Entry 3ZOX (X-ray diffraction, 2.10 A resolution); this record covers chain A.

[Chain A]
Name: Cytochrome C-552
Organism: Nitrosomonas europaea
Notes: EC 1.7.2.2
Reference sequence: P95339 (CY552_NITEU); residues 1-81 here correspond to UniProt positions 23-103 (UniProt number = residue number + 22)
Amino-acid sequence (80 residues; numbered 1 to 81; 1 number in that range is skipped by the numbering (no residue carries it; nothing is unmodelled there); the number before each row is that of its first residue):
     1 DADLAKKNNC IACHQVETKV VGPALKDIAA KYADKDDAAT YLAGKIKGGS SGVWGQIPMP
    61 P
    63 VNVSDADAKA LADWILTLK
Swiss-Prot annotation at these positions:
  - binding site (heme c): C10, C13, H14, M59
Covalent attachments: heme c (HEC) linked to C10, C13
Metal / ion sites: heme c Fe: H14, M59
Small-molecule neighbours: heme c (HEC): N8, N9, H14, V21, G22, P23, I28, Y32, Y41, L42, K45, I46, S50, S51, G52, V53, W54, G55, I57, P58, M59, P60, V63, L73, I77
What the authors report for this chain:
  - conformationally variable residues (loop rearrangement): V65

[Overview]
Covalently linked heme c: at C10. The heme c Fe site is built by H14 and M59. UniProt lists 4 heme c-binding
residues. The paper reports conformational variability at V65.
Chain A is Cytochrome C-552 (Nitrosomonas europaea); the structure, Crystal Structure of N64Del Mutant of
Nitrosomonas europaea Cytochrome c552 (monoclinic space group), was determined by X-ray diffraction together
with 3ZOW, 3ZOY and 4JCG from the same study.
